9UL1 - chains A and B of the 3 polymer chains in the assembly; structure by X-ray diffraction, 2.32 A resolution.

== Chain A ==
Molecule: MHC class I antigen
Organism: Sus scrofa
UniProtKB: A0A286S063 (A0A286S063_PIG); residues 2-276 here correspond to UniProt positions 22-296 (UniProt number = residue number + 20)
Sequence (276 residues; numbered 1 to 276; the number before each row is that of its first residue):
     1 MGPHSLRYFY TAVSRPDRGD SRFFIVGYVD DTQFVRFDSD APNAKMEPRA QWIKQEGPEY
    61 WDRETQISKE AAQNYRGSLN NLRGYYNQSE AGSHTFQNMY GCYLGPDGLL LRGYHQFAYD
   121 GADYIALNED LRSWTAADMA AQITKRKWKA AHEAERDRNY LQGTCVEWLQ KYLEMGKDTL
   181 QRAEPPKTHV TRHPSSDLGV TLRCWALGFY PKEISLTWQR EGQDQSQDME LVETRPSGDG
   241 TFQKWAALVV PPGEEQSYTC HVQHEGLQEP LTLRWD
Cystine bridges: Cys102-Cys165, Cys204-Cys260
Construct notes: initiating methionine (1); conflict Ala71 (Thr91 in A0A286S063)

== Chain B ==
Molecule: Beta-2-microglobulin
Organism: Sus scrofa
UniProtKB: Q07717 (B2MG_PIG); residues 4-100 here correspond to UniProt positions 22-118 (UniProt number = residue number + 18)
Sequence (97 residues; numbered 4 to 100; the number before each row is that of its first residue):
     4 ARPPKVQVYS RHPAENGKPN YLNCYVSGFH PPQIEIDLLK NGEKMNAEQS DLSFSKDWSF
    64 YLLVHTEFTP NAVDQYSCRV KHVTLDKPKI VKWDRDH
Cystine bridges: Cys27-Cys81

== Interface between chain A and chain B ==
Residue-residue contacts (57; chain A residue first):
  Phe9(A) with Phe57(B)
  Tyr10(A) with Phe57(B)
  Thr11(A) with Phe57(B); Phe63(B)
  Val13(A) with Gln36(B)
  Val26(A) with Asp54(B); Leu55(B); Ser56(B)
  Tyr28(A) with Ser56(B); Tyr64(B), hydrogen bond
  Gln33(A) with Asp54(B), hydrogen bond
  Arg36(A) with Asp54(B), salt bridge
  Arg49(A) with Asp54(B), salt bridge
  Ser93(A) with Gln36(B), hydrogen bond
  Thr95(A) with Pro35(B)
  Gln97(A) with His33(B), hydrogen bond; Phe57(B); Trp61(B); Phe63(B)
  Asn98(A) with Phe57(B)
  Met99(A) with Phe57(B), hydrophobic; Lys59(B)
  Gln116(A) with Trp61(B)
  Phe117(A) with Trp61(B)
  Ala118(A) with Trp61(B)
  Asp120(A) with His33(B)
  Gly121(A) with Arg5(B); His33(B), hydrogen bond (backbone-side chain); Trp61(B)
  Asp123(A) with Trp61(B), hydrogen bond
  His189(A) with Pro16(B)
  His193(A) with Asp99(B), salt bridge
  Arg203(A) with Asp99(B), hydrogen bond (side chain-backbone); His100(B), hydrogen bond
  Trp205(A) with Asp99(B); His100(B)
  Leu207(A) with Pro16(B)
  Val232(A) with Gln10(B)
  Glu233(A) with Lys8(B), salt bridge; Gln10(B), hydrogen bond (backbone-side chain); Ser30(B)
  Arg235(A) with Gln10(B), hydrogen bond; Tyr12(B); Tyr28(B); His100(B), hydrogen bond (side chain-backbone)
  Pro236(A) with Tyr12(B), hydrogen bond (backbone-side chain); Tyr28(B); Leu66(B), hydrophobic
  Ser237(A) with Arg14(B), hydrogen bond (backbone-side chain); Asn26(B)
  Gly238(A) with Arg14(B); Leu66(B)
  Asp239(A) with Arg14(B), salt bridge
  Gln243(A) with Tyr12(B); Ser13(B); Arg14(B), hydrogen bond (side chain-backbone)
  Trp245(A) with His100(B), hydrogen bond (side chain-backbone)
Also at the interface, not in a pair above, chain A (36 interface residues in all): Phe24, Thr234
Also at the interface, not in a pair above, chain B (28 interface residues in all): His15, Pro34, Ser58, Arg98

== Summary ==
The interface between chain A and chain B involves 36 residues on one side and 28 on the other; the contacts
include 15 hydrogen bonds and 5 salt bridges. Polar pairs include Arg36(A)-Asp54(B), Arg49(A)-Asp54(B) and
His193(A)-Asp99(B).
Here chain A is MHC class I antigen and chain B is Beta-2-microglobulin, both from Sus scrofa. Entry 9UL1
(Crystal structure of Tibetan wild boar SLA-1*Z0301 for 2.32 angstrom) was determined by X-ray diffraction.
